Entry 9Q91 (electron microscopy, 7.20 A resolution (low resolution: residue-level contacts below are approximate; hydrogen-bond / salt-bridge calls are withheld)); this record covers chains A and B of the 14 polymer chains in the assembly.

# Chain A (and B)
Protein: DNA-directed RNA polymerase subunit alpha
Organism: Escherichia coli K-12
Notes: EC 2.7.7.6; chain B of this document is another copy of the same molecule, construct and numbering; everything in this record applies to it too
Reference sequence: P0A7Z4 (RPOA_ECOLI); numbering as in UniProt (aligned over 1-329)
Chain sequence (329 residues; row label = number of the first residue in the row):
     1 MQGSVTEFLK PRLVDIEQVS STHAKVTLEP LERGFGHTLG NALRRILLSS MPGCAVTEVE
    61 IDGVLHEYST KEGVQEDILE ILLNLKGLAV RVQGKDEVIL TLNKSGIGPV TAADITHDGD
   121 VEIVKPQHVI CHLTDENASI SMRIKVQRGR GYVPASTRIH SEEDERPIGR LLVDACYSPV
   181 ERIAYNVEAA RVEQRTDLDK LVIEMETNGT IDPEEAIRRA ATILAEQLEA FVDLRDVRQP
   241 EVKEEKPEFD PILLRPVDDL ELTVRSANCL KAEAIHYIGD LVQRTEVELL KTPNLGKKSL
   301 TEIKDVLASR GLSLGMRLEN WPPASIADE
Unresolved in the structure: 1-4, 234-329 (chain B: 1-3, 160-171, 239-329)
Curated features (UniProtKB/Swiss-Prot):
  - region: Glu162 to Glu165 (Required for interaction with Crp at class II promoters)
  - modified residue: Arg265 (ADP-ribosylarginine), Lys297 (N6-acetyllysine), Lys298 (N6-acetyllysine)

# Chain A / chain B interface
Residue-residue contacts - 18 pairs, chain A then chain B:
  Pro11(A) - Ala230(B)
  Pro11(A) - Phe231(B)
  Arg12(A) - Phe231(B)
  Leu13(A) - Phe231(B)
  Gly34(A) - Arg45(B)
  Gly34(A) - Ser49(B)
  Ser49(A) - Thr6(B)
  Ser50(A) - Val5(B)
  Ser50(A) - Thr6(B)
  Pro52(A) - Val5(B)
  Arg150(A) - Val5(B)
  Arg150(A) - Thr6(B)
  Arg218(A) - Val232(B)
  Thr222(A) - Arg235(B)
  Ala225(A) - Leu234(B)
  Leu228(A) - Ala221(B)
  Ala230(A) - Lys10(B)
  Phe231(A) - Ile217(B)
Also at the interface, not in a pair above, chain A (21 interface residues in all): Arg33, Thr38, Arg45, Met51, Ala221, Val232, Asp233
Also at the interface, not in a pair above, chain B (20 interface residues in all): Ser4, Glu7, Val14, Thr38, Ala42, Ile46, Arg218, Leu228

# Summary
21 residues of chain A face 20 of chain B across their interface.
Chain A and chain B are both DNA-directed RNA polymerase subunit alpha (Escherichia coli K-12); the structure,
CryoEM structure of bacterial transcription intermediate complex mediated by activator PspF containing nifH
promoter DNA containing ..., was determined by electron microscopy together with 9Q92, 9Q93, 9Q94, 9Q95, 9Q96,
9Q97 and 9Q98 from the same study.
